1SFO - chains A and F of the 12 polymer chains in the assembly; structure by X-ray diffraction, 3.61 A resolution.

== Chain A ==
Protein: DNA-directed RNA polymerase II largest subunit
From: Saccharomyces cerevisiae
Notes: EC 2.7.7.6
UniProt: P04050 (RPB1_YEAST); residue numbers follow UniProt; this construct covers 1-1733
Sequence (1733 residues; each row starts with the number of its first residue):
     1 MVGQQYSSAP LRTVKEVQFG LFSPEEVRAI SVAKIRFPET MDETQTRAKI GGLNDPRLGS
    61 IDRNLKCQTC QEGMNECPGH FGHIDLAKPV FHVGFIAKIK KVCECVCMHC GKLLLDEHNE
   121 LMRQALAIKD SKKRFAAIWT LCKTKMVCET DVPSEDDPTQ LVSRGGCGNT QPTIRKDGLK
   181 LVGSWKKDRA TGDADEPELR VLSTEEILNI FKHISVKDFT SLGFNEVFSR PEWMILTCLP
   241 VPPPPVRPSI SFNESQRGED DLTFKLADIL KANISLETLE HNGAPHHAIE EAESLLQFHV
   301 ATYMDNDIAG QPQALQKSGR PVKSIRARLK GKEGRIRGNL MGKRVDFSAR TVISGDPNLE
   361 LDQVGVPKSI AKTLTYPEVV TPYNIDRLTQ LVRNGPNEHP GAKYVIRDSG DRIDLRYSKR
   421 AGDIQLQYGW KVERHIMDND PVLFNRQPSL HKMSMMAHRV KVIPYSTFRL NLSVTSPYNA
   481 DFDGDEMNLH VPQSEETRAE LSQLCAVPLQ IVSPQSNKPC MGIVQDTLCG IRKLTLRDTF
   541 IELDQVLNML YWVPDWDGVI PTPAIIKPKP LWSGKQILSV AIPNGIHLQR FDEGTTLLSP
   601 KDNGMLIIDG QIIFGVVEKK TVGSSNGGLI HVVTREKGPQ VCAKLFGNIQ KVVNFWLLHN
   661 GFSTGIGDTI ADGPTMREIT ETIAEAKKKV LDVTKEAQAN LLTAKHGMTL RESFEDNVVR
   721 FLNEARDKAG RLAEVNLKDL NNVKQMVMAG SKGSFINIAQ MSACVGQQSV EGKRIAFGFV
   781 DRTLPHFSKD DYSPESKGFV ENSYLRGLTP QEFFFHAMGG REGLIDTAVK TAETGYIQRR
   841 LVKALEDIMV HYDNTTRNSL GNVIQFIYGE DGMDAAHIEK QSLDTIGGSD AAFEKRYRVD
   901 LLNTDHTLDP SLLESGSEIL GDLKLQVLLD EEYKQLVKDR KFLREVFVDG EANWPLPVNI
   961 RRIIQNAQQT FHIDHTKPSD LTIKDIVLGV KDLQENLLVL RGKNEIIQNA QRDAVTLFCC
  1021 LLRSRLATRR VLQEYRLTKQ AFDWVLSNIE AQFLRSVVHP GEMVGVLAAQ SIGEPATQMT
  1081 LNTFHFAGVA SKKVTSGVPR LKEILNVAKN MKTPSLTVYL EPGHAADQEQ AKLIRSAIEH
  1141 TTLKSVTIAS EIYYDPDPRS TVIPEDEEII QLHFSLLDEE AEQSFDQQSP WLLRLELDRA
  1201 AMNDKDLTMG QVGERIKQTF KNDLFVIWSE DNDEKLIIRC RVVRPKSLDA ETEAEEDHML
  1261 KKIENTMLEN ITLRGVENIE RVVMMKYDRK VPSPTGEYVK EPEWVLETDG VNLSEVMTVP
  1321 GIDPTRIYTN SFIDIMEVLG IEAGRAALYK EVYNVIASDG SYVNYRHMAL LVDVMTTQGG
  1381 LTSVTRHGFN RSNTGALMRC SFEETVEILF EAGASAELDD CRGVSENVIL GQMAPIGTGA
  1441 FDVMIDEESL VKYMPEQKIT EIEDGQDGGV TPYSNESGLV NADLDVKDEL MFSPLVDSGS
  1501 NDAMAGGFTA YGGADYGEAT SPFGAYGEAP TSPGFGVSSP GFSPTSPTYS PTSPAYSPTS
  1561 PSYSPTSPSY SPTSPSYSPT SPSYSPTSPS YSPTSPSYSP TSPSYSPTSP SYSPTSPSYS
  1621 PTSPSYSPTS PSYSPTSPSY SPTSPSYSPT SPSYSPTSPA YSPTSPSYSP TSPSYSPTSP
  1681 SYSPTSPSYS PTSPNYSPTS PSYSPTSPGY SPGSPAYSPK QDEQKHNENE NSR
Disordered / not traced: 1-2, 155-160, 187-198, 1082-1091, 1177-1186, 1244-1253, 1446-1733
UniProt features mapped onto this chain:
  - region: P248 to D260 (Lid loop), N306 to K323 (Rudder loop), P810 to E822 (Bridging helix)
  - binding site (Zn(2+)): C67, C70, C77, H80, C107, C110, C148, C167
  - binding site (Mg(2+)): D481, D483, D485
  - modified residue: T1471 (Phosphothreonine)
  - cross-link (Glycyl lysine isopeptide (Lys-Gly)): K695 (interchain with G-Cter in ubiquitin), K1246 (interchain with G-Cter in ubiquitin), K1350 (interchain with G-Cter in ubiquitin)
  - natural variant: S1653 to P1659 (deletion: In strain: A364A)
  - mutagenesis: K1246 (K1246R: Impairs ubiquitination during transcription stress)
Metal / ion sites: Zn2+ site 1: C70, C77; Zn2+ site 2: C107, C148; Mg2+: D481, D483, D485 (shared with 1 residue of chain R)

== Chain F ==
Protein: DNA-directed RNA polymerases I, II, and III 23 kDa polypeptide
From: Saccharomyces cerevisiae
Notes: EC 2.7.7.6
UniProt: P20435 (RPB6_YEAST); numbering as in UniProt (aligned over 1-155)
Sequence (155 residues; numbered 1 to 155; the number before each row is that of its first residue):
     1 MSDYEEAFND GNENFEDFDV EHFSDEETYE EKPQFKDGET TDANGKTIVT GGNGPEDFQQ
    61 HEQIRRKTLK EKAIPKDQRA TTPYMTKYER ARILGTRALQ ISMNAPVFVD LEGETDPLRI
   121 AMKELAEKKI PLVIRRYLPD GSFEDWSVEE LIVDL
Disordered / not traced: 1-71
UniProt features mapped onto this chain:
  - region: L111 to L132 (Leucine-zipper)
  - modified residue: S24 (Phosphoserine)

== Interface between chain A and chain F ==
Contacting residue pairs (50; chain A residue first):
  V379(A) - S102(F)
  V380(A) - N104(F)
  T381(A) - N104(F)  hydrogen bond
  Y383(A) - V107(F)
  Y383(A) - T115(F)
  E495(A) - S102(F)
  E495(A) - P117(F)
  A499(A) - G95(F)
  A499(A) - L118(F)  hydrophobic
  Q503(A) - R90(F)
  L504(A) - A91(F)  hydrophobic
  Y852(A) - T86(F)
  Y852(A) - E89(F)  hydrogen bond
  Y852(A) - R136(F)
  Y852(A) - Y137(F)
  Y852(A) - L138(F)
  D853(A) - L138(F)
  D853(A) - P139(F)
  R857(A) - P139(F)
  R1001(A) - A80(F)
  R1001(A) - P83(F)
  G1002(A) - A80(F)
  R1055(A) - D154(F)  salt bridge
  H1059(A) - M85(F)
  H1059(A) - T86(F)
  H1059(A) - K87(F)  hydrogen bond (side chain-backbone)
  P1060(A) - T86(F)
  P1060(A) - Y88(F)
  E1062(A) - Y88(F)  hydrogen bond
  M1433(A) - R92(F)
  G1437(A) - Y88(F)
  T1438(A) - Y88(F)
  T1438(A) - R92(F)
  F1441(A) - T86(F)
  F1441(A) - Y88(F)
  F1441(A) - E89(F)
  F1441(A) - R92(F)
  F1441(A) - I134(F)  hydrophobic
  D1442(A) - I134(F)
  D1442(A) - R135(F)  hydrogen bond (backbone-backbone)
  D1442(A) - Y137(F)
  V1443(A) - R92(F)
  V1443(A) - I93(F)  hydrophobic
  V1443(A) - V133(F)
  M1444(A) - P131(F)
  M1444(A) - L132(F)
  M1444(A) - V133(F)  hydrogen bond (backbone-backbone)
  M1444(A) - R135(F)
  I1445(A) - P131(F)
  I1445(A) - V133(F)
Interface residues without a listed pair, chain A (29 interface residues in all): E496, H851, L1054, G1061
Interface residues without a listed pair, chain F (37 interface residues in all): T81, T82, Y84, L94, A98, L99, L111, D145, L155

== Summary ==
29 residues of chain A and 37 residues of chain F are in contact, with 6 hydrogen bonds and 1 salt bridge.
Polar pairs include R1055(A)-D154(F), T381(A)-N104(F) and Y852(A)-E89(F).
Chain A is DNA-directed RNA polymerase II largest subunit and chain F is DNA-directed RNA polymerases I, II,
and III 23 kDa polypeptide, both from Saccharomyces cerevisiae; the structure, RNA polymerase II strand
separated elongation complex, was determined by X-ray diffraction.
